Entry 7YYH (electron microscopy, 8.90 A resolution (very low resolution: no residue pairs are listed; an interface is given only as per-side residue counts)); this record covers chains C and i of the 23 polymer chains in the assembly.

== Chain C ==
Name: Histone H2A type 1-C
From: Homo sapiens
UniProt: Q93077 (H2A1C_HUMAN); residues 0-129 here correspond to UniProt positions 1-130 (UniProt number = residue number + 1)
Amino-acid sequence (130 residues; each row starts with the number of its first residue; numbering starts at 0):
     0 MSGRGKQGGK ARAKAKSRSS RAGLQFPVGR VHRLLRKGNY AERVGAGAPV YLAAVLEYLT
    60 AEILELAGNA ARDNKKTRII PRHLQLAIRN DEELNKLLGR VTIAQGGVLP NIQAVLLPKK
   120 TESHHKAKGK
Disordered / not traced: 0-13, 112-129
Curated features (UniProtKB/Swiss-Prot):
  - modified residue: Ser1 (N-acetylserine), Arg3 (Citrulline), Lys5 (N6-(2-hydroxyisobutyryl)lysine), Lys9 (N6-(2-hydroxyisobutyryl)lysine), Lys13 (N6-(beta-hydroxybutyryl)lysine), Lys36 (N6-(2-hydroxyisobutyryl)lysine), Lys74 (N6-(2-hydroxyisobutyryl)lysine), Lys75 (N6-(2-hydroxyisobutyryl)lysine), Lys95 (N6-(2-hydroxyisobutyryl)lysine), Gln104 (N5-methylglutamine), Lys118 (N6-(2-hydroxyisobutyryl)lysine), Lys119 (N6-crotonyllysine), Thr120 (Phosphothreonine), Lys125 (N6-crotonyllysine)
  - cross-link (Glycyl lysine isopeptide (Lys-Gly)): Lys13 (interchain with G-Cter in ubiquitin), Lys15 (interchain with G-Cter in ubiquitin), Lys119 (interchain with G-Cter in ubiquitin)

== Chain i ==
Molecule: 171-nt DNA strand
Sequence (171 nucleotides; row label = number of the first residue in the row):
    71 CTACAAAAAG AGTGTTTCAA AACTGCTCTA TCAAAAGGAA TGTTCAACTC TGTGAGTTGA
   131 ATGCAATCAT CACAAAGAAG TTTCTGAGAA TGCTTCTGTT TAGTTTTTAT GTGAAGATAT
   191 TCCCGTTTCC AACGAAGGCC TCAAAGCGGT CCAAATATCC ACTTGCAGAT T
Disordered / not traced: 71-72, 225-241

== Interface between chain C and chain i ==
At this resolution (9 A) residue pairs are not listed: 8 residues of chain C and 6 of chain i lie at the interface.

== Summary ==
8 residues of chain C and 6 residues of chain i are in contact.
Here chain C is Histone H2A type 1-C (Homo sapiens) and chain i is a 171-nt DNA strand. Entry 7YYH (Structure
of the human CCANdeltaT CENP-A alpha-satellite complex) was determined by electron microscopy, deposited
together with 7PB4, 7PB8, 7PII, 7PKN, 7R5R, 7R5S, 7R5V and 7YWX.
